8ETJ - chains 1 and P of the 35 polymer chains in the assembly; structure by electron microscopy, 3.20 A resolution.

[Chain 1]
Molecule: 3497-nt RNA strand
From: Schizosaccharomyces pombe
Sequence (3497 nucleotides; numbered 1 to 3497; the number before each row is that of its first residue):
     1 AUUUGACCUCAAAUCAGGUAGGACUACGCGCUGAACUUAAGCAUAUCAAU
    51 AAGCGCAGGAAAAGAAAAUAACCAUGAUUCCCUCAGUAACGGCGAGUGAA
   101 GCGGGAAAAGCUCAAAUUUGAAAUCUGGCAACAUUUCUUUUGUUGUCCGA
   151 GUUGUAAUUUCAAGAAGCUGCUUUGAGUGUAGACGAUCGGUCUAAGUUCC
   201 UUGGAACAGGACGUCAGAGAGGGUGAGAACCCCGUCUUUGGUCGAUUGGA
   251 UAUGCCAUAUAAAGCGCUUUCGAAGAGUCGAGUUGUUUGGGAAUGCAGCU
   301 CUAAAUGGGUGGUAAAUUUCAUCUAAAGCUAAAUAUUGGCGAGAGACCGA
   351 UAGCGAACAAGUAGAGUGAUCGAAAGAUGAAAAGAACUUUGAAAAGAGAG
   401 UUAAAUAGUACGUGAAAUUGCUGAAAGGGAAGCAUUGGAAAUCAGUCUUA
   451 CCUGGGUGAGAUCAGUAGUCUCUUCGCGAGACUAUGCACUCUGAACCUGU
   501 GGUAGGUCAGCAUCAGUUUUCGGGGGCGGAAAAAGAAUAAGGGAAGGUGG
   551 CUUUCCGGGUUCUGCCUGGGGAGUGUUUAUAGCCCUUGUUGUAAUACGUC
   601 CACUGGGGACUGAGGACUGCGGCUUCGUGCCAAGGAUGCUGACAUAAUGG
   651 UUUUCAAUGGCCCGUCUUGAAACACGGACCAAGGAGUCUAGCAUCUAUGC
   701 GAGUGUUUGGGUGAUGAAAACCCAUCCGCGAAAUGAAAGUGAAUGCAGGU
   751 GGGAACGCCCUUGUGGCGUGCACCAUCGACCGACCCGGAAGUUUGUCAAU
   801 GGAAGGGUUUGAGUAAGAGCAUAGCUGUUGGGACCCGAAAGAUGGUGAAC
   851 UAUGCCUGAAUAGGGUGAAGCCAGAGGAAACUCUGGUGGAGGCUCGUAGA
   901 GAUUCUGACGUGCAAAUCGAUCUUCAAAUUUGGGUAUAGGGGCGAAAGAC
   951 UAAUCGAACCAUCUAGUAGCUGGUUCCUGCCGAAGUUUCCCUCAGGAUAG
  1001 CAGAAACUCAGAUCAGUUUUAUGAGGUAAAGCGAAUGAUUAGAGGUCUUG
  1051 GGGAAGGAAUUUCCUCAACCUAUUCUCAAACUUUAAAUAUGUAAGACGCC
  1101 CUUGUCGCUUAAUUGGACGUGGGCCAUCGAAUGAGAGUUUCUAGUGGGCC
  1151 AUUUUUGGUAAGCAGAACUGGCGAUGCGGGAUGAACCGAACGUGAGGUUA
  1201 AGGUGCCGGAAUGUACGCUCAUCAGACACCAGAAAAGGUGUUAGUUCAUC
  1251 UAGACAGCAGGACGGUGGCCAUGGAAGUCGGAAUCCGCUAAGGAGUGUGU
  1301 AACAACUCACCUGCCGAAUGAACUAGCCCUGAAAAUGGAUGGCGCUUAAG
  1351 CGUACUACCCAUACCUCACCGUCUGGGUUAGCUUUGAGAAGCUCAGACGA
  1401 GUAGGCAGGCGUGGAGGUUUGUGACGAAGCCUUGGGCGUGAGCCUGGGUC
  1451 GAACAGCCUCUAGUGCAGAUCUUGGUGGAAGUAGCAAAUAUUCAAAUGAG
  1501 AACUUUGAAGACUGAAGUGGGGAAAGGUUCCAUGUGAACAGCAGUUGGAC
  1551 AUGGGUUAGUCGAUCCUAAGAGAUAGGGAAGCUCCGUAUGAAAGUUGCAC
  1601 GAUUUUUCGUGCCUCCUAUCGAAAGGGAAUCCGGUUAAUAUUCCGGAACC
  1651 AGAAGGUGGAAUCAACACGGCAACGUAAAUGAAGUUGGAGACGUCGGCGG
  1701 GAGCCCUGGGAAGAGUUCUCUUUUCUUUUUAACAAACCAUUGAACUACCC
  1751 UGAAAUCGGUUUAUCCGGAGCUAGGGUAUGGUGUUUGGAAGAGUUCAGCG
  1801 CCUCAUGCUGAAUCCGGUGCGCUCUCGACGGCCCUUGAAAAUCCAACGGA
  1851 AGAAUGGACCUUCGGGUCCUUGUUUUCACAUCUGGUCGUACUCAUAACCG
  1901 CAGCAGGUCUCCAAGGUGAACAGCCUCUAGUUGAUAGAACAAUGUAGAUA
  1951 AGGGAAGUCGGCAAAAUGGAUCCGUAACUUCGGGAUAAGGAUUGGCUCUA
  2001 AGGGUUGGGUACGUUGGGCCUUGGAACCUGAACGGUUGCUGGACUGAGCG
  2051 UGGACCGAUGUCUUUUCUCGCCUUUCGGGGUGAGAAGGGAUGUUGGACCU
  2101 GCUUGGACCUUGGCGGCCGGGAAGUCCUUGGUCGGGCUUUUCUCCUUCUC
  2151 GGGGAUUAUGCUCUUACUGGCGUACGUUUAACAACCAACUUAGAACUGGU
  2201 ACGGACAAGGGGAAUCUGACUGUCUAAUUAAAACAUAGCAUUGCGAUGGC
  2251 CAGAAAGUGGUGUUGACGCAAUGUGAUUUCUGCCCAGUGCUCUGAAUGUC
  2301 AAAGUGAAGAAAUUCAACCAAGCGCGGGUAAACGGCGGGAGUAACUAUGA
  2351 CUCUCUUAAGGUAGCCAAAUGCCUCGUCAUCUAACUAGUGACGCGCAUGA
  2401 AUGGAUUAACGAGAUUCCCACUGUCCCUAUCUACUAUCUAGCGAAACCAC
  2451 AGCCUGGGGAACGGGCCAGGCAAAAUCAGCGGGGAAAGAAGACCCUGUUG
  2501 AGCUUGACUCUAGUUUGACAUUGUGAAGAGACAUAGAGGGUGUAGGAUAA
  2551 GUGGGAGUAUGUUUCGGCAUACGCCGGUGAAAUACCACUACCUUUAUCGU
  2601 UUCUUUACUUAAUCAAUGAAGCGGAAUUGGGAUUUAUUUCCCAUAUUCUA
  2651 GCGUUAAAGUUUCUUCGCGAACUGAUCCGCGUUGAUGACAUUGUCAGGUG
  2701 GGGAGUUUGGCUGGGGCGGCACAUCUGUUAAAAGAUAACGCAGGUGUCCU
  2751 AAGGGGGACUCAUCGAGAACAGAAAUCUCGAGUAGAAUAAAAGGGUAAAA
  2801 GUCCCCUUGAUUUUGAUUUUCAGUGUGAAUACAAACCAUGAAAGUGUGGC
  2851 CUAUCGAUCCUUUGUUCCCUCGAAAUUUGAGGACAGAGGUGCCAGAAAAG
  2901 UUACCACAGGGAUAACUGGCUUGUGGCAGUCAAGCGUUCAUAGCGACAUU
  2951 GCUUUUUGAUUCUUCGAUGUCGGCUCUUCCUAUCAUACCGAAGCAGAAUU
  3001 CGGUAAGCGUUGGAUUGUUCACCCACUAAUAGGGAACGUGAGCUGGGUUU
  3051 AGACCGUCGUGAGACAGGUUAGUUUUACCCUACUGAUGAAGUGUCGUCGC
  3101 AAUGGUAAUUCAACUUAGUACGAGAGGAACCGUUGAUUCAGAUCAUUGGU
  3151 AUUUGCGGCUGCCUGACAAGGCAAUGCCGCGGAGCUAUCAUCUGCUGGAU
  3201 AACGGCUGAACGCCUCUAAGCCAGAAUCCGUGCCAGAAAGCGACGAUUUU
  3251 UUGGUCCGCAUGAUUUAUAUGUAUAAAAAUAGAGGUAGGACUUGUUCCUA
  3301 CUCUCCUGUAUCGUAGAAGAUGGGCGAUGGUUGAUGAAACGGAAGUGUUU
  3351 UAUUGACUUGUCCAUGAAAUUCCAUUGAAAUCUUGUGCGGAAUCGAAUCC
  3401 AUUGCAUACGACUUUAAUGUGGAACGGGGUAUUGUAAGCAGUAGAGUAGC
  3451 CUUGUUGUUACGAUCUGCUGAGAUUAAGCCUUUGUUCCCAAGAUUUG
Disordered / not traced: 1-2, 36-46, 92-95, 288-293, 446-505, 557-568, 668-671, 793-798, 849-957, 1026-1087, 1095-1129, 1227-1230, 1380-1387, 1486-1489, 1557-1909, 1969-2417, 2484-2918, 2937-2942, 2954-2976, 3015-3021, 3036-3079, 3290-3297, 3375-3379, 3442-3464
Sequence notes: conflict U2930 (C6612 in 157310483), A2948 (G6594 in 157310483), U3196 (C6346 in 157310483)

[Chain P]
Protein: 60S ribosomal protein L17-A
From: Schizosaccharomyces pombe
UniProtKB: O14339 (RL17A_SCHPO); residue numbers follow UniProt; this construct covers 1-187
Chain sequence (187 residues; row label = number of the first residue in the row):
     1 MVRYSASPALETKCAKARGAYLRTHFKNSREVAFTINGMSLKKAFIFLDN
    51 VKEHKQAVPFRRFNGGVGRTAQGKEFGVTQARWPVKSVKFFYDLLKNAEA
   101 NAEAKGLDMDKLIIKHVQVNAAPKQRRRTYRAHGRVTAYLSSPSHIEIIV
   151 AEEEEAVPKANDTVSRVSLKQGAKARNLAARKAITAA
Disordered / not traced: 1-3, 126-139, 155-164, 184-187

[How chain 1 and chain P interact]
Residue-residue contacts (102; chain 1 residue first):
  U390(1) - Asn97(P)  hydrogen bond to the base
  U390(1) - Ala100(P)  sugar contact
  A393(1) - Asp93(P)  hydrogen bond to the base
  A394(1) - Asp93(P)  base contact
  G396(1) - Tyr4(P)  phosphate contact
  G396(1) - Ala17(P)  sugar contact
  G396(1) - Arg18(P)  phosphate contact
  G396(1) - Asn97(P)  hydrogen bond to the sugar
  G396(1) - Asn101(P)  hydrogen bond to the base
  A397(1) - Tyr4(P)  hydrogen bond to the phosphate
  A397(1) - Lys16(P)  sugar contact
  A397(1) - Arg18(P)  phosphate contact
  A397(1) - Asn101(P)  hydrogen bond to the sugar
  G398(1) - Lys16(P)  salt bridge to the phosphate
  A410(1) - Tyr21(P)  base contact
  U419(1) - Phe26(P)  sugar contact
  U419(1) - Asn120(P)  base contact
  G420(1) - Phe26(P)  sugar contact
  G420(1) - Arg30(P)  phosphate contact
  G420(1) - Arg62(P)  salt bridge to the phosphate
  G420(1) - Phe63(P)  phosphate contact
  G420(1) - Gln118(P)  hydrogen bond to the base
  G420(1) - Val119(P)  hydrogen bond to the sugar
  G420(1) - Asn120(P)  sugar contact
  C421(1) - Arg30(P)  salt bridge to the phosphate
  C421(1) - Phe34(P)  phosphate contact
  C421(1) - Arg62(P)  salt bridge to the phosphate
  C421(1) - His116(P)  hydrogen bond to the sugar
  C421(1) - Val117(P)  sugar contact
  C421(1) - Gln118(P)  sugar contact
  U422(1) - Asn37(P)  phosphate contact
  A642(1) - Leu169(P)  phosphate contact
  C643(1) - Leu169(P)  hydrogen bond to the phosphate
  A644(1) - Arg166(P)  salt bridge to the phosphate
  U645(1) - Arg166(P)  salt bridge to the phosphate
  A646(1) - Arg166(P)  sugar contact
  G1477(1) - Lys124(P)  salt bridge to the phosphate
  A1480(1) - Lys27(P)  hydrogen bond to the sugar
  G1481(1) - His25(P)  stacking on the base
  G1481(1) - Lys27(P)  salt bridge to the phosphate
  G1481(1) - Phe63(P)  phosphate contact
  G1481(1) - Gly65(P)  hydrogen bond to the phosphate
  U1482(1) - Gly65(P)  phosphate contact
  U1482(1) - Arg82(P)  salt bridge to the phosphate
  A1537(1) - Arg23(P)  hydrogen bond to the phosphate
  A1538(1) - Arg23(P)  salt bridge to the phosphate
  C2438(1) - Gly68(P)  phosphate contact
  U2439(1) - His54(P)  sugar contact
  U2439(1) - Val67(P)  phosphate contact
  U2439(1) - Gly68(P)  hydrogen bond to the phosphate
  U2439(1) - Arg82(P)  salt bridge to the phosphate
  U2439(1) - Trp83(P)  phosphate contact
  A2440(1) - Arg82(P)  phosphate contact
  A2440(1) - Trp83(P)  hydrogen bond to the phosphate
  A2440(1) - Pro84(P)  phosphate contact
  A2440(1) - Val85(P)  phosphate contact
  G2441(1) - Pro84(P)  phosphate contact
  G2441(1) - Val85(P)  hydrogen bond to the phosphate
  G2441(1) - Lys86(P)  hydrogen bond to the phosphate
  C2442(1) - His25(P)  salt bridge to the phosphate
  C2442(1) - Lys86(P)  salt bridge to the phosphate
  G2443(1) - His25(P)  salt bridge to the phosphate
  G2443(1) - Leu140(P)  phosphate contact
  G2443(1) - Ser141(P)  phosphate contact
  A2444(1) - Leu140(P)  phosphate contact
  A2475(1) - Asn64(P)  sugar contact
  U2476(1) - Asn64(P)  phosphate contact
  U2476(1) - Gln80(P)  hydrogen bond to the sugar
  C2477(1) - Gly66(P)  hydrogen bond to the phosphate
  C2477(1) - Val67(P)  sugar contact
  C2477(1) - Arg69(P)  sugar contact
  C2477(1) - Gln80(P)  sugar contact
  A3086(1) - Arg69(P)  hydrogen bond to the base
  U3087(1) - Arg69(P)  sugar contact
  U3087(1) - Thr79(P)  sugar contact
  G3088(1) - Thr79(P)  sugar contact
  A3089(1) - Gly77(P)  sugar contact
  A3317(1) - Arg181(P)  hydrogen bond to the base
  A3368(1) - Asn177(P)  phosphate contact
  U3370(1) - Lys170(P)  base contact
  U3370(1) - Ala173(P)  sugar contact
  U3370(1) - Lys174(P)  base contact
  U3370(1) - Arg176(P)  salt bridge to the phosphate
  U3370(1) - Asn177(P)  base contact
  A3374(1) - Lys170(P)  salt bridge to the phosphate
  U3398(1) - Lys74(P)  hydrogen bond to the phosphate
  C3399(1) - Lys55(P)  sugar contact
  C3399(1) - Ala71(P)  sugar contact
  C3399(1) - Gln72(P)  phosphate contact
  C3399(1) - Lys74(P)  salt bridge to the phosphate
  C3399(1) - Glu75(P)  sugar contact
  C3400(1) - Lys55(P)  hydrogen bond to the phosphate
  C3400(1) - Gln72(P)  sugar contact
  A3401(1) - Lys55(P)  salt bridge to the phosphate
  C3409(1) - Arg69(P)  hydrogen bond to the sugar
  G3410(1) - Arg69(P)  base contact
  G3410(1) - Thr70(P)  phosphate contact
  G3410(1) - Ala71(P)  phosphate contact
  A3411(1) - Ala71(P)  phosphate contact
  A3411(1) - Lys74(P)  salt bridge to the phosphate
  A3493(1) - Lys43(P)  phosphate contact
  U3494(1) - Lys43(P)  salt bridge to the phosphate
Also at the interface, not in a pair above, chain 1 (53 interface residues in all): G391, U3371, C3373, A3408
Also at the interface, not in a pair above, chain P (60 interface residues in all): Ser5, Ala81, Lys96, Ser168

[Overview]
The interface between chain 1 and chain P involves 53 residues on one side and 60 on the other; the contacts
include 24 hydrogen bonds, 20 salt bridges and 1 aromatic stacking contact. Among the polar pairs are
U390(1)-Asn97(P), A393(1)-Asp93(P) and G396(1)-Asn101(P).
Here chain 1 is a 3497-nt RNA strand and chain P is 60S ribosomal protein L17-A, both from Schizosaccharomyces
pombe. Entry 8ETJ (Fkbp39 associated 60S nascent ribosome State 2) was determined by electron microscopy (same
publication as 8ESQ, 8ESR, 8ETC, 8ETG, 8ETH, 8ETI and 3 further entries).
